PDB entry 6G8A | X-ray diffraction, 1.14 A resolution | chain C

Chain C:
Molecule: Lysozyme C
Source organism: Gallus gallus
Notes: EC 3.2.1.17
UniProtKB: P00698 (LYSC_CHICK); residues 1-129 here correspond to UniProt positions 19-147 (UniProt number = residue number + 18)
Amino-acid sequence (129 residues; each row starts with the number of its first residue):
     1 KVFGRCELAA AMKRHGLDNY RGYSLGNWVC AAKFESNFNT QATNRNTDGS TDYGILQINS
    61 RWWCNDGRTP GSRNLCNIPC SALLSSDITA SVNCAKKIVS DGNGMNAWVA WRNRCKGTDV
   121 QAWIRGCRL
Disulfides: Cys6-Cys127, Cys30-Cys115, Cys64-Cys80, Cys76-Cys94
UniProt features mapped onto this chain:
  - active site: Glu35, Asp52
  - binding site (substrate): Asp101

Overview:
UniProt lists active-site residues Glu35 and Asp52 and substrate-binding residue Asp101.
Chain C is Lysozyme C (Gallus gallus); the structure, Lysozyme solved by Native SAD from a dataset collected
in 5 seconds at 1 A wavelength ..., was determined by X-ray diffraction together with 6G89 and 6G8B from the
same study.
